PDB entry 6HZ7 | electron microscopy, 4.30 A resolution (low resolution: residue-level contacts below are approximate; hydrogen-bond / salt-bridge calls are withheld) | chains C and D of the 14 polymer chains in the assembly

== Chain C (and D) ==
Molecule: 5-methylcytosine-specific restriction enzyme B
Source organism: Escherichia coli (strain K12)
Notes: EC 3.1.21.-; chain D of this document is another copy of the same molecule, construct and numbering; everything in this record applies to it too
UniProtKB: P15005 (MCRB_ECOLI), isoform P15005-2; residues 162-459 here correspond to UniProt positions 1-298 (UniProt number = residue number - 161)
Chain sequence (307 residues; row label = number of the first residue in the row):
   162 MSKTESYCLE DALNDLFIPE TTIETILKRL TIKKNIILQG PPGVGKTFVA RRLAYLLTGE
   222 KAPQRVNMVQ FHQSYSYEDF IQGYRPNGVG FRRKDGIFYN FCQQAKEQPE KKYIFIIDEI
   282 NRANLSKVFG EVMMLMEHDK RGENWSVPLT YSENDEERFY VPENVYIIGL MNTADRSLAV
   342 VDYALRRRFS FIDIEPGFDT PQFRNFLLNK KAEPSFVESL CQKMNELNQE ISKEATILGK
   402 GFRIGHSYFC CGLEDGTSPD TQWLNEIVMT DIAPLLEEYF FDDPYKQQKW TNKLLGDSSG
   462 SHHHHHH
Unresolved in the structure: 162-167, 458-468 (chain D: 162-173, 458-468)
Sequence notes: expression tag (460-468)
Ion coordination: Mg2+: Thr208 (together with GMP-PNP)
Residues lining bound ligands:
  - GMP-PNP (GNP; phosphoaminophosphonic acid-guanylate ester), molecule 1: Asp176, Leu177, Phe178, Pro202, Pro203, Gly204, Val205, Gly206, Lys207, Thr208, Phe209, Asp279, Glu280, Asn333, His407, Ser408, Cys411, Cys412
  - GMP-PNP (GNP), molecule 2: Glu298, Asp300, Lys301, Ala345, Arg348, Arg349
From the paper describing this entry:
  - mutagenesis - R348A: decreased catalytic activity
  - mutagenesis - R283A: abolished catalytic activity on GTP (citing earlier work)

== How chain C and chain D interact ==
Residue-residue contacts - 48 pairs, chain C then chain D:
  Pro203(C) with Ala345(D); Arg348(D)
  Gly204(C) with Arg348(D)
  Thr208(C) with Met295(D); Lys301(D); Trp306(D)
  Arg212(C) with Asn305(D)
  Asn228(C) with Asp316(D)
  Met229(C) with Val308(D); Pro309(D)
  Val230(C) with Glu292(D)
  Gln231(C) with Gly291(D); Glu292(D); Met294(D); Met295(D)
  His233(C) with Tyr238(D); Thr311(D)
  Gln234(C) with Asn285(D); Lys288(D)
  Ser235(C) with Thr311(D)
  Tyr236(C) with Thr311(D)
  Asp240(C) with Thr311(D)
  Pro247(C) with Tyr245(D)
  Val250(C) with Val250(D)
  Lys255(C) with Tyr245(D); Tyr312(D)
  Ile258(C) with Pro309(D)
  Gln265(C) with Asp316(D)
  Asp279(C) with Met295(D)
  Glu280(C) with Met294(D)
  Arg283(C) with Ser287(D); Met294(D); Asp343(D)
  Tyr409(C) with Arg348(D)
  Cys412(C) with His299(D); Asp300(D)
  Glu427(C) with Arg190(D)
  Ile428(C) with Arg190(D)
  Thr431(C) with Arg190(D); Ser351(D); Phe352(D)
  Asp432(C) with Arg190(D); Ser351(D)
  Leu436(C) with Tyr344(D)
  Glu439(C) with Tyr344(D); Arg347(D)
  Tyr440(C) with Tyr344(D)
  Phe442(C) with Thr397(D)
Also at the interface, not in a pair above, chain C (40 interface residues in all): Phe209, Arg246, Gly249, Phe252, Arg253, Asn261, Asn333, Ser408, Pro435
Also at the interface, not in a pair above, chain D (37 interface residues in all): Glu239, Phe252, Glu298, Leu310, Glu314, Arg337, Val342, Ala396

== Summary ==
40 residues of chain C face 37 of chain D across their interface. Ligands of chain C: GMP-PNP. From the paper:
R348A of chain C reduces catalytic activity; R283A of chain C abolishes catalytic activity on GTP.
Both chains are 5-methylcytosine-specific restriction enzyme B (Escherichia coli (strain K12)). Entry 6HZ7
(Structure of McrBC without DNA binding domains (Class 3)) was determined by electron microscopy together with
6HZ4, 6HZ5, 6HZ6, 6HZ8 and 6HZ9 from the same study.
